PDB entry 7V3Q | X-ray diffraction, 2.98 A resolution | chains A and B

Chain A:
Name: Fab 16A Light Chain
From: Mus musculus
Notes: antibody fragment or engineered binder
Chain sequence (217 residues; numbered 1 to 217; the number before each row is that of its first residue):
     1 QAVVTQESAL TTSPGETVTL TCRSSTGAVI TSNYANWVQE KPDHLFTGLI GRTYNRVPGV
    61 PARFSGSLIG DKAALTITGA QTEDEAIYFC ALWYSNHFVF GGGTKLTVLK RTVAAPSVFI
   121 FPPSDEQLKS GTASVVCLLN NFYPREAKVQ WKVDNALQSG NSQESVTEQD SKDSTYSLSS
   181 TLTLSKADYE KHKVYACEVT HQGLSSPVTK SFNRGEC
Not modelled in the structure: 1, 216-217
Cystine bridges: Cys22-Cys90, Cys137-Cys197

Chain B:
Name: Fab 16A Heavy Chain
From: Mus musculus
Notes: antibody fragment or engineered binder
Chain sequence (222 residues; numbered 1 to 222; the number before each row is that of its first residue):
     1 MEVKLHQSGG GLVQPGGFLK ISCVVSGIDF SRYWMSWVRR APGKGLEWIG EITPDSNTIN
    61 YVPSLKDNFG ISRDNAKNTL FLQMTKVRSE DTALYFCASY YEGFAYWGQG TLVTVSAAST
   121 KGPSVFPLAP SSKSTSGGTA ALGCLVKDYF PEPVTVSWNS GALTSGVHTF PAVLQSSGLY
   181 SLSSVVTVPS SSLGTQTYIC NVNHKPSNTK VDKKVEENLY FQ
Not modelled in the structure: 218-222
Cystine bridges: Cys23-Cys97, Cys144-Cys200

Interface between chain A and chain B:
Pairs across the interface - 80 pairs, chain A then chain B:
  Asn36(A) - Tyr100(B)
  Asn36(A) - Gly103(B)
  Asn36(A) - Phe104(B)
  Val38(A) - Phe104(B)  hydrophobic
  Val38(A) - Trp107(B)  hydrophobic
  Glu40(A) - Arg40(B)  salt bridge
  His44(A) - Arg40(B)
  His44(A) - Leu94(B)
  His44(A) - Phe96(B)
  Phe46(A) - Arg40(B)
  Phe46(A) - Leu46(B)  hydrophobic
  Phe46(A) - Phe96(B)  hydrophobic
  Phe46(A) - Trp107(B)  hydrophobic
  Gly48(A) - Phe104(B)  hydrogen bond (backbone-backbone)
  Gly48(A) - Trp107(B)
  Gly51(A) - Glu102(B)
  Arg52(A) - Tyr100(B)
  Arg52(A) - Tyr101(B)  hydrogen bond (side chain-backbone)
  Arg52(A) - Glu102(B)
  Asn55(A) - Glu102(B)
  Val57(A) - Gly103(B)
  Val57(A) - Ala105(B)  hydrophobic
  Phe89(A) - Arg40(B)
  Phe89(A) - Gly45(B)
  Phe89(A) - Leu46(B)
  Trp93(A) - Glu51(B)
  Trp93(A) - Asn60(B)
  Asn96(A) - Asn60(B)
  Asn96(A) - Tyr61(B)
  His97(A) - Trp48(B)
  His97(A) - Tyr61(B)
  His97(A) - Val62(B)
  His97(A) - Pro63(B)
  Phe98(A) - Trp48(B)
  Phe98(A) - Tyr100(B)
  Phe98(A) - Phe104(B)  hydrophobic
  Phe100(A) - Leu46(B)
  Phe100(A) - Trp48(B)
  Phe119(A) - Lys133(B)
  Phe119(A) - Ser134(B)
  Phe119(A) - Thr135(B)
  Phe119(A) - Ser136(B)
  Phe119(A) - Ala141(B)  hydrophobic
  Ile120(A) - Lys133(B)  hydrogen bond (backbone-backbone)
  Ile120(A) - Ser134(B)
  Phe121(A) - Leu128(B)
  Phe121(A) - Ala129(B)
  Phe121(A) - Ser134(B)
  Phe121(A) - Ala141(B)
  Phe121(A) - Leu142(B)  hydrophobic
  Ser124(A) - Phe126(B)
  Ser124(A) - Pro127(B)
  Glu126(A) - Phe126(B)
  Glu126(A) - Pro127(B)
  Glu126(A) - Lys213(B)  salt bridge
  Gln127(A) - Phe126(B)
  Gln127(A) - Leu145(B)
  Gln127(A) - Lys147(B)
  Ser134(A) - Leu145(B)
  Ser134(A) - Lys147(B)
  Val136(A) - Leu128(B)  hydrophobic
  Leu138(A) - Ala141(B)  hydrophobic
  Leu138(A) - Phe170(B)  hydrophobic
  Leu138(A) - Val185(B)  hydrophobic
  Asn140(A) - His168(B)
  Asn140(A) - Thr187(B)
  Gln163(A) - Val173(B)
  Gln163(A) - Leu174(B)
  Glu164(A) - Val173(B)
  Ser165(A) - Phe170(B)
  Ser165(A) - Pro171(B)  hydrogen bond (side chain-backbone)
  Val166(A) - Pro171(B)
  Thr167(A) - His168(B)
  Thr167(A) - Phe170(B)
  Ser177(A) - His168(B)
  Ser177(A) - Phe170(B)
  Leu178(A) - Phe170(B)
  Ser179(A) - Phe170(B)
  Lys210(A) - Lys133(B)
  Ser211(A) - Lys133(B)
Interface residues without a listed pair, chain A (42 interface residues in all): Thr47, Pro58, Ile87, Val118, Asn141, Thr183
Interface residues without a listed pair, chain B (44 interface residues in all): Val38, Glu47, Thr139, Gly143, Gln175, Ser183

Overview:
Chain A and chain B form an interface of 42 and 44 residues respectively; the contacts include 4 hydrogen
bonds and 2 salt bridges. Among the polar pairs are Glu40(A)-Arg40(B), Glu126(A)-Lys213(B) and
Arg52(A)-Tyr101(B).
Chain A is Fab 16A Light Chain and chain B is Fab 16A Heavy Chain, both from Mus musculus; the structure,
Crystal structure of anti-MUC1 antibody 16A, was determined by X-ray diffraction.
